3UWX - chains A and B; structure by X-ray diffraction, 4.40 A resolution (low resolution: residue-level contacts below are approximate; hydrogen-bond / salt-bridge calls are withheld).

[Chain A]
Protein: Excinuclease ABC, A subunit
Reference sequence: E8SW61 (E8SW61_GEOS2); residues 1-952 here correspond to UniProt positions 4-955 (UniProt number = residue number + 3)
Sequence (972 residues; row label = number of the first residue in the row; numbers below 1 keep their minus sign (Met-19 is residue -19)):
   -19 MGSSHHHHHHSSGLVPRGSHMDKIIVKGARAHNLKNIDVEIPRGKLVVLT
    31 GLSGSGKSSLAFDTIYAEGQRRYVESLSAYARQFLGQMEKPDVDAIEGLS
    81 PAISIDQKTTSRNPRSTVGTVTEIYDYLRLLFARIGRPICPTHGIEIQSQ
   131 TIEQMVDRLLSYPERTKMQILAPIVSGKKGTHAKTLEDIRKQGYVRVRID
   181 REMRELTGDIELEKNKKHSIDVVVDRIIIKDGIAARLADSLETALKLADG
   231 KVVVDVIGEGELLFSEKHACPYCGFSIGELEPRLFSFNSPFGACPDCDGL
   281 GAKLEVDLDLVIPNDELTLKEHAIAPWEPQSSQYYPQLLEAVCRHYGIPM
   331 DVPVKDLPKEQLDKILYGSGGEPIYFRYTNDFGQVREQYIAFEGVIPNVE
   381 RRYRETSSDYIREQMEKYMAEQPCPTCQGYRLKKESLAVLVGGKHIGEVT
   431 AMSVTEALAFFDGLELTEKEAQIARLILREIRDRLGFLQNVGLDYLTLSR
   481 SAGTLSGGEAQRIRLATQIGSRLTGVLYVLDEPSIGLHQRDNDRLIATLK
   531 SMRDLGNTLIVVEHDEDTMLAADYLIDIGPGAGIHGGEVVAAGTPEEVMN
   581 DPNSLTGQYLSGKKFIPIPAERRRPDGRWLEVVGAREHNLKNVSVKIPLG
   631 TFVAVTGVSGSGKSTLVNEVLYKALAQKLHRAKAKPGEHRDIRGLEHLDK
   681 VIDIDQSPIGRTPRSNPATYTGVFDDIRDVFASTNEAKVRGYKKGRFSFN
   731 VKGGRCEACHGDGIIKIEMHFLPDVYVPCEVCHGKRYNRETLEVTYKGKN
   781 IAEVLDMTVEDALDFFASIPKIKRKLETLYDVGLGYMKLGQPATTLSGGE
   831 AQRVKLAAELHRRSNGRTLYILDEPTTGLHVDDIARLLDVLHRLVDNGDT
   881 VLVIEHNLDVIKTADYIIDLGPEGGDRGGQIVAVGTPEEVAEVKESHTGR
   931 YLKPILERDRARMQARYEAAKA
Unresolved in the structure: -19 to 0, 310-313, 950-952
Differences from the reference sequence: expression tag (-19 to 0)
Metal / ion sites: Zn2+ site 1: Cys120, His123, Cys250; Zn2+ site 2: Cys277, Cys404, Cys407; Zn2+ site 3: Cys736, Cys739, Cys759

[Chain B]
Protein: UvrABC system protein B
From: Geobacillus sp. Y412MC52
Reference sequence: E8SW62 (E8SW62_GEOS2); aligned to UniProt positions 1-663 over residues -4 to 658 (the alignment contains insertions or deletions, so no single offset holds)
Sequence (683 residues; row label = number of the first residue in the row; numbers below 1 keep their minus sign (Met-24 is residue -24)):
   -24 MGSSHHHHHHSSGLVPRGSHMGPKKVEGRFQLVSPYEPQGDQPQAIAKLV
    26 DGLRLGVKHQTLLGATGTGKTFTISNVIAQVNKPTLVIAHNKTLAGQLHS
    76 ELKEFFPHNAVEYFVSYYDYYQPEAYVPQTDTYIEKDAKINDEIDKLRHS
   126 ATSALFERRDVIIVASVSCIYGLGSPEEYRELVVSLRVGMEIERNALLRR
   176 LVDIQYDRNDIDFRRGTFRVRGDVVEIFPASRDEHCIRVEFFGDEIERIR
   226 EVDALTGEVLGEREHVAIFPASHFVTREEKMRLAIQNIEQELEERLAELR
   276 AQGKLLEAQRLEQRTRYDLEMMREMGFCSGIENYSRHLALRPPGSTPYTL
   326 LDYFPDDFLIIVDESHVTLPQLRGMYNGDRARKQVLVDHGFRLPSALDNR
   376 PLTFEEFEQKINQIIYISATPGPYELEHSPGVVEQIIRPTGLLDPTIDVR
   426 PTKGQIDDLIGEIHERVERNERTLVTTLTKKMAEDLTDYLKEAGIKVAYL
   476 HSEIKTLERIEIIRDLRLGKYDVLVGINLLREGLDIPEVSLVAILDADKE
   526 GFLRSERSLIQTIGRAARNANGHVIMYADTITKSMEIAIQETKRRRAIQE
   576 EYNRKHGIVPRTVKKEIRDVIRATYAAEETEMYEAKPAAAMTKQEREELI
   626 RKLEAEMKEAAKALDFERAAQLRDIIFELKAEG
Unresolved in the structure: -24 to 0, 596-658
Differences from the reference sequence: expression tag (-24 to -5, -3 to 0)

[How chain A and chain B interact]
Pairs across the interface (35; chain A residue first):
  Arg170(A) with Thr231(B); Gly232(B)
  Lys171(A) with Leu230(B); Thr231(B); Gly232(B)
  Gln172(A) with Arg196(B); Glu201(B)
  Gly173(A) with Arg196(B); Val199(B); Glu201(B); Arg213(B)
  Tyr174(A) with Arg196(B); Arg213(B)
  Val175(A) with Val199(B); Arg213(B); Glu215(B)
  Arg176(A) with Asp198(B); Glu215(B); Phe216(B); Phe217(B); Glu222(B)
  Val204(A) with Arg196(B); Gly197(B); Asp198(B)
  Asp205(A) with Gly197(B); Asp198(B)
  Arg206(A) with Asp198(B); Phe216(B); Phe217(B)
  Arg216(A) with Arg169(B); Asn170(B); Asp198(B)
  Asp219(A) with Arg169(B); Val195(B)
  Ser220(A) with Gly197(B)
Also at the interface, not in a pair above, chain A (14 interface residues in all): Thr223
Also at the interface, not in a pair above, chain B (19 interface residues in all): Arg183, Arg194, Arg225

[Summary]
Chain A and chain B form an interface of 14 and 19 residues respectively. Cys120(A), His123(A) and Cys250(A)
coordinate Zn2+ site 1. Cys277(A), Cys404(A) and Cys407(A) coordinate Zn2+ site 2.
Here chain A is Excinuclease ABC, A subunit and chain B is UvrABC system protein B (Geobacillus sp. Y412MC52).
Entry 3UWX (Crystal structure of UvrA-UvrB complex) was determined by X-ray diffraction, deposited together
with 3UX8.
